Entry 7YF0 (electron microscopy, 3.40 A resolution); this record covers chains D and d of the 22 polymer chains in the assembly.

# Chain D (and d)
Molecule: RNA helicase
Organism: Mammalian orthoreovirus 3
Notes: EC 3.6.4.13; chain d of this document is another copy of the same molecule, construct and numbering; everything in this record applies to it too
Reference sequence: C9E874 (C9E874_9REOV); residue numbers follow UniProt; this construct covers 1-1275
Sequence (1275 residues; numbered 1 to 1275; the number before each row is that of its first residue):
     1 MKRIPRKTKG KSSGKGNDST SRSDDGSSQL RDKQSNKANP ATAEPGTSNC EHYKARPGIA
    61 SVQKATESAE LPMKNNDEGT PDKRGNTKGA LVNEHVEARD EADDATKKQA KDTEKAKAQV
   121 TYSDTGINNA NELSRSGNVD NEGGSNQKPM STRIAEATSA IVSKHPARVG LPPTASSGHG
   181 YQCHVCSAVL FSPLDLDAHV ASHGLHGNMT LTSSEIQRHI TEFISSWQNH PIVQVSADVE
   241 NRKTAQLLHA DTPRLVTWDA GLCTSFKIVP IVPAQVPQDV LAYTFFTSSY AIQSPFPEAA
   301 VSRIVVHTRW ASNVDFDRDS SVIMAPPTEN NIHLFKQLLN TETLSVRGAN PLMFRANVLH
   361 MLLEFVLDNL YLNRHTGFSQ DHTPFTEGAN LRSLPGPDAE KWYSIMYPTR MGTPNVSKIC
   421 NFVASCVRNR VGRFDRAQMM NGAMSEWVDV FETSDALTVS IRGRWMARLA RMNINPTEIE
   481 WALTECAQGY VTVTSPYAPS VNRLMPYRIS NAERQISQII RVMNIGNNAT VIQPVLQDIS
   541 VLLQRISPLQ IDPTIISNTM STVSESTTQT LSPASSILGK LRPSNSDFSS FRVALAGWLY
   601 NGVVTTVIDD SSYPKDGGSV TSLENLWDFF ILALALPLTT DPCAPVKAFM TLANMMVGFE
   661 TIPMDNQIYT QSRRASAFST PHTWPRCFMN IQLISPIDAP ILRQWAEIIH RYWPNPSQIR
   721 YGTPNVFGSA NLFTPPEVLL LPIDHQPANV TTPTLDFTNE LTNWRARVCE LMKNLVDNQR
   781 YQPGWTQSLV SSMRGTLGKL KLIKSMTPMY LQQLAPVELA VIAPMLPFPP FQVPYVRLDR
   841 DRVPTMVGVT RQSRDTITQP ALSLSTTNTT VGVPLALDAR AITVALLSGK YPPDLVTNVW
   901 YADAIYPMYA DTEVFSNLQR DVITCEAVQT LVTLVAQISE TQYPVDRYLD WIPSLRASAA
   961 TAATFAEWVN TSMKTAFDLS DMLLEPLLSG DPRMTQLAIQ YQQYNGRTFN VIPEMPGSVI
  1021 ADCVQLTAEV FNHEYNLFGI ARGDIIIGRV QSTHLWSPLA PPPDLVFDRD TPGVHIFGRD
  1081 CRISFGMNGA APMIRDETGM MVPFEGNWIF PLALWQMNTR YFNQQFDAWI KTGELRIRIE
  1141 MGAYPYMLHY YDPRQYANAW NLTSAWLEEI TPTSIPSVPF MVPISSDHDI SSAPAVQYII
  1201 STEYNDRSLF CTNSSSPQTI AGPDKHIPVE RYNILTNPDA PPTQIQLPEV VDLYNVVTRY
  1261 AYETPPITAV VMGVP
Not modelled in the structure: 1-212, 235-243 (chain d: 1-181, 208-217)

# Interface between chain D and chain d
Pairs across the interface (107):
  L339(D) - D894(d)
  E342(D) - D894(d)
  M353(D) - D894(d)
  N527(D) - T562(d)
  N527(D) - V563(d)
  N527(D) - S564(d)  hydrogen bond (backbone-backbone)
  N527(D) - S792(d)
  N528(D) - T562(d)
  N528(D) - S564(d)  hydrogen bond (backbone-side chain)
  N528(D) - E565(d)
  A529(D) - E565(d)
  A529(D) - S566(d)
  T530(D) - S564(d)  hydrogen bond
  T530(D) - E565(d)
  Q533(D) - T567(d)
  V607(D) - Q787(d)
  D610(D) - T786(d)
  I668(D) - F659(d)  hydrophobic
  I668(D) - P783(d)  hydrophobic
  Y669(D) - Q779(d)  hydrogen bond (side chain-backbone)
  Y669(D) - Q782(d)
  R673(D) - P783(d)
  S676(D) - W785(d)
  S676(D) - T786(d)
  A677(D) - Q779(d)  hydrogen bond (backbone-side chain)
  A677(D) - W785(d)
  F678(D) - Q779(d)
  S679(D) - Q779(d)  hydrogen bond
  S679(D) - Q787(d)
  S679(D) - S788(d)
  T680(D) - N778(d)
  T680(D) - Q779(d)
  H682(D) - N778(d)
  H682(D) - R780(d)
  T683(D) - N778(d)
  T683(D) - Q779(d)
  M846(D) - R794(d)
  Q852(D) - L755(d)
  Q852(D) - L802(d)
  R854(D) - L755(d)
  R854(D) - F757(d)
  D855(D) - P753(d)
  D855(D) - L755(d)
  D855(D) - D756(d)
  D855(D) - F757(d)
  D855(D) - T758(d)
  T866(D) - K801(d)
  T867(D) - L802(d)
  N868(D) - K773(d)
  N868(D) - R794(d)
  N868(D) - L802(d)
  T869(D) - K799(d)
  T870(D) - S791(d)
  T870(D) - R794(d)  hydrogen bond
  T870(D) - G795(d)
  V871(D) - S791(d)
  G872(D) - S791(d)  hydrogen bond (backbone-side chain)
  P874(D) - Q787(d)
  A876(D) - T568(d)
  R956(D) - T751(d)
  A957(D) - T751(d)  hydrogen bond (backbone-side chain)
  S958(D) - V750(d)
  A959(D) - T754(d)
  A959(D) - M806(d)  hydrophobic
  A960(D) - M806(d)
  A960(D) - Y891(d)
  T961(D) - P893(d)
  A963(D) - K804(d)
  T964(D) - P893(d)
  S989(D) - K804(d)
  G990(D) - K804(d)
  D991(D) - T754(d)
  R993(D) - T752(d)  hydrogen bond (side chain-backbone)
  R993(D) - T754(d)
  R1079(D) - V1274(d)
  R1079(D) - P1275(d)  hydrogen bond (side chain-backbone)
  C1081(D) - M1272(d)
  C1081(D) - G1273(d)
  F1085(D) - P496(d)  hydrophobic
  F1085(D) - Y497(d)
  M1087(D) - P499(d)
  A1113(D) - P1275(d)  hydrophobic
  L1114(D) - P1275(d)  hydrophobic
  M1117(D) - W227(d)
  M1117(D) - N898(d)
  M1117(D) - V899(d)  hydrophobic
  M1117(D) - G1273(d)
  M1117(D) - V1274(d)
  N1118(D) - S226(d)  hydrogen bond
  N1118(D) - M1272(d)
  N1118(D) - G1273(d)  hydrogen bond (side chain-backbone)
  T1119(D) - S226(d)
  T1119(D) - W227(d)
  R1120(D) - S187(d)
  R1120(D) - I224(d)
  R1120(D) - S225(d)  hydrogen bond (side chain-backbone)
  R1120(D) - S226(d)  hydrogen bond (backbone-backbone)
  R1120(D) - Q228(d)  hydrogen bond (side chain-backbone)
  R1120(D) - N229(d)
  Y1121(D) - S187(d)
  Y1121(D) - S226(d)  hydrogen bond (backbone-backbone)
  Y1121(D) - M1272(d)  hydrophobic
  F1122(D) - M1272(d)  hydrophobic
  Q1124(D) - Q182(d)  hydrogen bond
  Q1124(D) - C183(d)  hydrogen bond (side chain-backbone)
  Q1124(D) - S187(d)
  P1172(D) - W227(d)  hydrophobic
Interface residues without a listed pair, chain D (68 interface residues in all): T341, L352, M523, S853, V873, M994, Q1002, R1082, Q1125
Interface residues without a listed pair, chain d (69 interface residues in all): H184, V185, A188, V189, T484, T492, A498, N749, G784, G798, V896, V1270

# Summary
68 residues of chain D and 69 residues of chain d are in contact, with 19 hydrogen bonds. Polar contacts
include N528(D)-S564(d), T530(D)-S564(d) and Y669(D)-Q779(d).
Chain D and chain d are both RNA helicase (Mammalian orthoreovirus 3); the structure, In situ structure of
polymerase complex of mammalian reovirus in the core, was determined by electron microscopy (same publication
as 7YED, 7YEV, 7YEZ and 7YFE).
